1GQL - chains A and B; structure by X-ray diffraction, 1.67 A resolution.

[Chain A (and B)]
Name: Alpha-D-glucuronidase
Source organism: Cellvibrio japonicus
Notes: EC 3.2.1.139; chain B of this document is another copy of the same molecule, construct and numbering; everything in this record applies to it too
Reference sequence: Q8VP74 (Q8VP74_9GAMM); residues 5-712 here correspond to UniProt positions 25-732 (UniProt number = residue number + 20)
Chain sequence (708 residues; numbered 5 to 712; the number before each row is that of its first residue):
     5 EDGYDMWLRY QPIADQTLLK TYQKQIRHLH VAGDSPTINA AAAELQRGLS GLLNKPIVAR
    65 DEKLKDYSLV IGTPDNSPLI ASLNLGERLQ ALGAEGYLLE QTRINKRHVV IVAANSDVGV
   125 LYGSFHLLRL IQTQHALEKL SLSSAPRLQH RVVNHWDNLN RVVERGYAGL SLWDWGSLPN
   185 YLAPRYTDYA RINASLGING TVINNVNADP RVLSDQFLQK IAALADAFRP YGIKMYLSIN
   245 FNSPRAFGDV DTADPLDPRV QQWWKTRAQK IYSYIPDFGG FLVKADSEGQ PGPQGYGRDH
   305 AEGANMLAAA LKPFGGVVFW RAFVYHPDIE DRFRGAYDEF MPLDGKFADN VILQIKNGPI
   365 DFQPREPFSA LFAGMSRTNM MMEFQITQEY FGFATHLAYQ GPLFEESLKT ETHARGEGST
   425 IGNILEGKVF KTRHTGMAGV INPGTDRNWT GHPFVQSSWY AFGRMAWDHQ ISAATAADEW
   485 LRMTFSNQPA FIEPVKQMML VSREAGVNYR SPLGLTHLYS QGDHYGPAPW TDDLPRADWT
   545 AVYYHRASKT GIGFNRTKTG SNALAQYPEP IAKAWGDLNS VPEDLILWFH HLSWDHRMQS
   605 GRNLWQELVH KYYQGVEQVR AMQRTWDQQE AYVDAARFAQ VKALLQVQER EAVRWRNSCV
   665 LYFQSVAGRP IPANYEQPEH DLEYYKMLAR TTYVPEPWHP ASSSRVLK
Not modelled in the structure: 706-712 (chain B: 705-712)
Small-molecule neighbours:
  - beta-D-glucopyranuronic acid (BDP): Trp160, Glu168, Arg169, Val210, Asn211, Lys288, Glu292, Arg325, Phe327, Lys360, Asp365, Phe366, Gln389, Glu393, Tyr394, His528
  - Co2+ (CO), molecule 1: Asp6, Gly7, Asn452, Pro457, Gln460, Arg641, Gln644
  - Co2+ (CO), molecule 2: Asn162, Asn164, Val166, Trp702
  - Co2+ (CO), molecule 3: Met502, Ala625, Met626, Thr629
  - Co2+ (CO), molecule 4: Asn607, Trp609, Gln610, Arg673

[Chain A / chain B interface]
Pairs across the interface (52):
  Asp6(A) with Arg451(B), salt bridge
  Leu163(A) with Tyr697(B), hydrogen bond (backbone-side chain)
  Asn164(A) with Tyr697(B); Glu700(B); Pro701(B)
  Gly173(A) with Leu174(B)
  Leu174(A) with Gly173(B); Leu174(B), hydrophobic; Pro701(B), hydrophobic
  Trp179(A) with Tyr697(B), hydrophobic
  Gly180(A) with Thr399(B); Val651(B); Tyr697(B); Pro699(B)
  Ser181(A) with Leu648(B)
  Asn184(A) with Ala647(B); Gln650(B), hydrogen bond; Val651(B); Arg654(B), hydrogen bond
  Tyr185(A) with Gln644(B); Ala647(B), hydrophobic
  Arg215(A) with Arg694(B); Thr695(B), hydrogen bond (side chain-backbone); Thr696(B); Tyr697(B)
  Gln220(A) with Thr695(B), hydrogen bond (side chain-backbone); Tyr697(B), hydrogen bond (side chain-backbone)
  Phe221(A) with Tyr697(B), hydrophobic
  Thr399(A) with Gly180(B)
  Arg451(A) with Asp6(B), salt bridge; Arg451(B)
  Gln644(A) with Tyr185(B)
  Ala647(A) with Asn184(B); Tyr185(B), hydrophobic
  Leu648(A) with Ser181(B)
  Gln650(A) with Asn184(B), hydrogen bond
  Val651(A) with Gly180(B); Asn184(B)
  Arg654(A) with Asn184(B), hydrogen bond
  Thr695(A) with Arg215(B), hydrogen bond (backbone-side chain); Gln220(B), hydrogen bond (backbone-side chain)
  Tyr697(A) with Leu163(B), hydrogen bond (side chain-backbone); Asn164(B); Trp179(B), hydrophobic; Gly180(B); Arg215(B); Gln220(B); Phe221(B), hydrophobic
  Pro699(A) with Gly180(B)
  Glu700(A) with Asn164(B)
  Pro701(A) with Asn164(B); Leu174(B), hydrophobic
Other interface residues (no listed pair), chain A (32 interface residues in all): Arg165, Val166, Thr449, Ala643, Arg694, Thr696
Other interface residues (no listed pair), chain B (32 interface residues in all): Arg165, Val166, Thr449, Ala643

[Overview]
Chain A and chain B each contribute 32 residues to their interface, with 11 hydrogen bonds and 2 salt bridges.
Polar contacts include Asp6(A)-Arg451(B), Leu163(A)-Tyr697(B) and Asn184(A)-Gln650(B). Ligands of chain A:
beta-D-glucopyranuronic acid and 4 copies of Co2+.
Both chains are Alpha-D-glucuronidase (Cellvibrio japonicus). Entry 1GQL (Structure of Pseudomonas cellulosa
alpha-D-glucuronidase complexed with glucuronic acid and xylotriose) was determined by X-ray diffraction
together with 1GQI and 1GQK from the same study.
